PDB entry 7VN8 | X-ray diffraction, 2.04 A resolution | chains C and D of the 4 polymer chains in the assembly

Chain C (and D):
Protein: Maltodextrin-binding protein, Protein BRASSINAZOLE-RESISTANT 1
Organism: Serratia sp. (strain FS14)
Notes: chain D of this document is another copy of the same molecule, construct and numbering; everything in this record applies to it too
UniProtKB: chimeric construct of A0A4P1LXE0, Q8S307: residues -347 to 20 from A0A4P1LXE0 (A0A4P1LXE0_SERSF) positions 3-370 (UniProt number = residue number + 350); residues 21-90 from Q8S307 positions 21-90 (same numbers)
Sequence (439 residues; row label = number of the first residue in the row; numbers below 1 keep their minus sign (Met-348 is residue -348)):
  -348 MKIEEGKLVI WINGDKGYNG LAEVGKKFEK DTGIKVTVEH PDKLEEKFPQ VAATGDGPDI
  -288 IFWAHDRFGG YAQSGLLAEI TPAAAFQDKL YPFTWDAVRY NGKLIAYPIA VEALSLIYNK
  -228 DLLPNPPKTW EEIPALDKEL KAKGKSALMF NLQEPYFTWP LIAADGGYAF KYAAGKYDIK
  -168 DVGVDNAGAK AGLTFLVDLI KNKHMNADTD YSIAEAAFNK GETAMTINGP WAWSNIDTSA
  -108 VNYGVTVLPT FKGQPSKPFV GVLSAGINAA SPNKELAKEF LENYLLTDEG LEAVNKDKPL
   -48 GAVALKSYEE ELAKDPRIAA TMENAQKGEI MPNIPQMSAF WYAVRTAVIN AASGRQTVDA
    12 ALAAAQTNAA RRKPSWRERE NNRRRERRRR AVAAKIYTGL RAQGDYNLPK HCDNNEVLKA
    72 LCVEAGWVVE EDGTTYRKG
Not modelled in the structure: 89-90
Sequence notes: initiating methionine (-348); engineered mutation Ala-266 (Asp84 in A0A4P1LXE0), Ala-265 (Lys85 in A0A4P1LXE0), Ala-176 (Glu174 in A0A4P1LXE0), Ala-175 (Asn175 in A0A4P1LXE0), Ala-109 (Lys241 in A0A4P1LXE0), Ala11 (Glu361 in A0A4P1LXE0), Ala14 (Lys364 in A0A4P1LXE0), Ala15 (Asp365 in A0A4P1LXE0)

How chain C and chain D interact:
Pairs across the interface - 73 pairs, chain C then chain D:
  Met-348(C) - Asp-141(D)
  Asn-330(C) - Lys-129(D)  hydrogen bond
  Glu-310(C) - Ile-136(D)
  His-309(C) - Ser-137(D)
  Asp-141(C) - Met-348(D)
  Asp-141(C) - Glu-310(D)
  Ser-137(C) - His-309(D)
  Ile-136(C) - Glu-310(D)
  Lys-129(C) - Asn-330(D)  hydrogen bond
  Lys-129(C) - Ala-327(D)
  Arg40(C) - Asp64(D)  salt bridge
  Arg40(C) - Asn66(D)  hydrogen bond (backbone-side chain)
  Val43(C) - Asn66(D)
  Val43(C) - Asp83(D)
  Val43(C) - Gly84(D)
  Ala44(C) - Asn66(D)
  Lys46(C) - Asp83(D)
  Lys46(C) - Gly84(D)
  Lys46(C) - Thr85(D)
  Ile47(C) - Leu69(D)  hydrophobic
  Ile47(C) - Cys73(D)  hydrophobic
  Ile47(C) - Gly84(D)  hydrogen bond (backbone-backbone)
  Ile47(C) - Thr86(D)
  Tyr48(C) - Tyr48(D)
  Gly50(C) - Trp78(D)
  Gly50(C) - Thr86(D)
  Leu51(C) - Trp78(D)
  Gln54(C) - Trp78(D)
  Gln54(C) - Tyr87(D)
  Gln54(C) - Arg88(D)  hydrogen bond (backbone-side chain)
  Gly55(C) - Trp78(D)
  Gly55(C) - Arg88(D)
  Tyr57(C) - Trp78(D)  hydrogen bond
  Asp64(C) - Arg40(D)  salt bridge
  Asn66(C) - Arg40(D)  hydrogen bond (side chain-backbone)
  Asn66(C) - Val43(D)
  Asn66(C) - Ala44(D)
  Leu69(C) - Ile47(D)  hydrophobic
  Leu69(C) - Leu69(D)  hydrophobic
  Leu69(C) - Leu72(D)  hydrophobic
  Leu72(C) - Leu69(D)  hydrophobic
  Leu72(C) - Leu72(D)  hydrophobic
  Leu72(C) - Cys73(D)  hydrophobic
  Leu72(C) - Ala76(D)  hydrophobic
  Leu72(C) - Trp78(D)
  Cys73(C) - Ile47(D)  hydrophobic
  Cys73(C) - Leu72(D)  hydrophobic
  Glu75(C) - Ala76(D)
  Glu75(C) - Trp78(D)  hydrogen bond
  Glu75(C) - Arg88(D)  salt bridge
  Ala76(C) - Leu72(D)  hydrophobic
  Ala76(C) - Glu75(D)
  Ala76(C) - Ala76(D)  hydrophobic
  Trp78(C) - Gly50(D)
  Trp78(C) - Leu51(D)
  Trp78(C) - Gln54(D)
  Trp78(C) - Gly55(D)
  Trp78(C) - Tyr57(D)  hydrogen bond
  Trp78(C) - Leu72(D)
  Trp78(C) - Glu75(D)  hydrogen bond
  Val80(C) - Ile47(D)  hydrophobic
  Asp83(C) - Val43(D)
  Asp83(C) - Lys46(D)
  Gly84(C) - Val43(D)
  Gly84(C) - Lys46(D)
  Gly84(C) - Ile47(D)  hydrogen bond (backbone-backbone)
  Thr85(C) - Lys46(D)  hydrogen bond
  Thr86(C) - Ile47(D)
  Thr86(C) - Gly50(D)
  Tyr87(C) - Gln54(D)
  Arg88(C) - Gln54(D)  hydrogen bond (backbone-side chain)
  Arg88(C) - Gly55(D)  hydrogen bond (side chain-backbone)
  Arg88(C) - Glu75(D)  salt bridge
Other interface residues (no listed pair), chain C (38 interface residues in all): Glu-345, Ala42, Lys70, Glu82
Other interface residues (no listed pair), chain D (39 interface residues in all): Lys-146, Ala42, Lys70, Val80, Glu82

In short:
38 residues of chain C and 39 residues of chain D are in contact; the contacts include 14 hydrogen bonds and 4
salt bridges. Among the polar pairs are Arg40(C)-Asp64(D), Glu75(C)-Arg88(D) and Asn-330(C)-Lys-129(D).
Both chains are Maltodextrin-binding protein, Protein BRASSINAZOLE-RESISTANT 1 (Serratia sp. (strain FS14)).
Entry 7VN8 (Crystal structure of MBP-fused BIL1/BZR1 (21-90) in complex with double-stranded DNA contaning
GTCACGTGAC) was determined by X-ray diffraction, deposited together with 7VN2, 7VN3, 7VN4, 7VN5, 7VN6 and
7VN7.
